5R48 - chains C and E of the 5 polymer chains in the assembly; structure by X-ray diffraction, 1.05 A resolution.

[Chain C]
Name: gamma-chymotrypsin
Source organism: Bos taurus
Notes: EC 3.4.21.1
UniProtKB: P00766 (CTRA_BOVIN); numbering as in UniProt (aligned over 149-245)
Amino-acid sequence (97 residues; each row starts with the number of its first residue):
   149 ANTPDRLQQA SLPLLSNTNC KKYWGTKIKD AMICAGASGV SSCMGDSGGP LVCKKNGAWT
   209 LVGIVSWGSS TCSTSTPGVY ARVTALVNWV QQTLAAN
Unresolved in the structure: 149-150
UniProt features mapped onto this chain:
  - active site: Ser195 (Charge relay system)
Cystine bridges: Cys168-Cys182, Cys191-Cys220

[Chain E]
Name: peptide TPGVY
Source organism: Bos taurus
Amino-acid sequence (5 residues; each row starts with the number of its first residue):
   224 TPGVY

[Chain C / chain E interface]
Contacting residue pairs (23; chain C residue first):
  Trp172(C) - Thr224(E)
  Trp172(C) - Pro225(E)  hydrophobic
  Ser189(C) - Tyr228(E)
  Ser190(C) - Tyr228(E)
  Cys191(C) - Tyr228(E)
  Met192(C) - Val227(E)
  Met192(C) - Tyr228(E)
  Gly193(C) - Tyr228(E)  hydrogen bond (backbone-backbone)
  Ser195(C) - Tyr228(E)  hydrogen bond (side chain-backbone)
  Ser214(C) - Tyr228(E)  hydrogen bond (backbone-backbone)
  Trp215(C) - Gly226(E)
  Trp215(C) - Val227(E)  hydrophobic
  Trp215(C) - Tyr228(E)
  Gly216(C) - Pro225(E)
  Gly216(C) - Gly226(E)  hydrogen bond (backbone-backbone)
  Gly216(C) - Tyr228(E)
  Ser217(C) - Thr224(E)
  Ser217(C) - Gly226(E)
  Ser217(C) - Tyr228(E)  hydrogen bond (backbone-side chain)
  Ser218(C) - Thr224(E)  hydrogen bond (backbone-backbone)
  Ser218(C) - Pro225(E)  hydrogen bond (side chain-backbone)
  Ser218(C) - Gly226(E)
  Cys220(C) - Tyr228(E)
Interface residues without a listed pair, chain C (15 interface residues in all): Lys175, Val213

[Overview]
15 residues of chain C and 5 residues of chain E are in contact, with 7 hydrogen bonds. Polar pairs include
Gly193(C)-Tyr228(E), Ser195(C)-Tyr228(E) and Ser217(C)-Tyr228(E). Curated annotation (UniProt) lists
active-site residue Ser195(C) on chain C.
Here chain C is gamma-chymotrypsin and chain E is peptide TPGVY, both from Bos taurus. Entry 5R48 (Crystal
Structure of gamma-Chymotrypsin at pH 5.6, room temperature) was determined by X-ray diffraction.
